PDB entry 7CQK | electron microscopy, 3.30 A resolution | chains T and E of the 5 polymer chains in the assembly

[Chain T]
Name: Serine palmitoyltransferase 2
From: Homo sapiens
Notes: EC 2.3.1.50
UniProt: O15270 (SPTC2_HUMAN); numbering as in UniProt (aligned over 1-562)
Amino-acid sequence (562 residues; each row starts with the number of its first residue):
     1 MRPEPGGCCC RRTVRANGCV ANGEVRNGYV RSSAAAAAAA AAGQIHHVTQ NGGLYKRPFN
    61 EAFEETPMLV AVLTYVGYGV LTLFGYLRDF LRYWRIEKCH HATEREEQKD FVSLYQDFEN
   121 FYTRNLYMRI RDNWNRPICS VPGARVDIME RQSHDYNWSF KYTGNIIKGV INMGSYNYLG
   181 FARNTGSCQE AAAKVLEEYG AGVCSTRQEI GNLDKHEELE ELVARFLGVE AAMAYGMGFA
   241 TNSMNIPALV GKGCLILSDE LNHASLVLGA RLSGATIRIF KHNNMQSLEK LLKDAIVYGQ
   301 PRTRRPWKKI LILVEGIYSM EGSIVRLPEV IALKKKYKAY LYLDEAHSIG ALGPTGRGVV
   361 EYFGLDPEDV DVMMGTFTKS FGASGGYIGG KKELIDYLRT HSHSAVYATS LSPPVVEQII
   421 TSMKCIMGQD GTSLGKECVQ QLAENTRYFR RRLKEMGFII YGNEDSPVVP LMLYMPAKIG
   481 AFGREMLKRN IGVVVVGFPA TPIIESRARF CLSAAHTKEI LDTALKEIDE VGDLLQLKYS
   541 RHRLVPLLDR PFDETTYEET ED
Disordered / not traced: 1-44, 429-433, 547-562
Small-molecule neighbours:
  - GE0 ([[(2R,3S,4R,5R)-5-(6-aminopurin-9-yl)-4-oxidanyl-3-phosphonooxy-oxolan-2-yl]methoxy-oxidanyl-phosphoryl] [(3R)-2,2-dimethyl-3-oxidanyl-4-oxidanylidene-4-[[3-oxidanylidene-3-[2-(2-oxidanylideneheptadecylsulfanyl)ethylamino]propyl]amino]butyl] hydrogen phosphate): Tyr122, Leu126, Tyr127, Ile130, Trp134, Tyr176, Ser258, Asp259, Glu260, Asn262, His263, Ala264, Val267, Arg271, Ile277, Ile279, Ser319, Met320, Ile479, Gly497, Phe498, Pro499, Arg509
  - pyridoxyl-serine-5-monophosphate (PLS; [3-hydroxy-2-methyl-5-phosphonooxymethyl-pyridin-4-ylmethyl]-serine): Tyr176, Met237, Gly238, Phe239, Asn242, His263, Ser265, Leu266, Glu315, Asp344, Ala346, His347, Met374, Thr376, Thr378, Lys379
Swiss-Prot annotation at these positions:
  - modified residue: Lys379 (N6-(pyridoxal phosphate)lysine)
  - natural variant: Ala182 (A182P: In HSAN1C), Arg183 (R183W: In HSAN1C), Val359 (V359M: In HSAN1C loss of normal activity as measured by reduced formation of sphinganine), Gly382 (G382V: In HSAN1C), Ile504 (I504F: In HSAN1C loss of normal activity as measured by reduced formation of sphinganine)
  - mutagenesis: Tyr122 (Y122A: Decreased catalytic activity with L-serine and palmitoyl-CoA as substrates. Does not affect the negative regulation by OMRDL3 and ceramides), Leu126 (L126W: Some decrease in catalytic activity with L-serine and palmitoyl-CoA as substrates), Ile130 (I130W: Loss of catalytic activity with L-serine and palmitoyl-CoA as substrates), Trp134 (W134A: Loss of catalytic activity with L-serine and palmitoyl-CoA as substrates), Tyr176 (Y176A: Loss of catalytic activity with L-serine and palmitoyl-CoA as substrates), Ser258 (S258R: Loss of catalytic activity with L-serine and palmitoyl-CoA as substrates), Arg302 (R302A: Reduces the dimerization propensity with SPTLC1; reduces the dimerization propensity with SPTLC1; when associated with A-305. Does not impair enzymatic activity ...), Arg304 (R304A: Reduces the dimerization propensity with SPTLC1; when associated with A-302 and A-304. Does not impair enzymatic activity; when associated with A-302 and A-304), Arg305 (R305A: Reduces the dimerization propensity with SPTLC1; when associated with A-302 and A-304. Does not impair enzymatic activity; when associated with A-302 and A-304), Met320 (M320Q: Decreased catalytic activity with L-serine and palmitoyl-CoA as substrates), Thr378 (T378A: Decreased catalytic activity with L-serine and palmitoyl-CoA as substrates), Lys379 (K379A: Loss of catalytic activity with L-serine and palmitoyl-CoA as substrates), 3 further mutagenesis entries in UniProt

[Chain E]
Name: Serine palmitoyltransferase small subunit A
From: Homo sapiens
UniProt: Q969W0 (SPTSA_HUMAN); residue numbers follow UniProt; this construct covers 1-71
Amino-acid sequence (92 residues; numbered -20 to 71; the number before each row is that of its first residue; numbers below 1 keep their minus sign (Met-20 is residue -20)):
   -20 MADYKDDDDK SGPDEVDASG RMAGMALARA WKQMSWFYYQ YLLVTALYML EPWERTVFNS
    40 MLVSIVGMAL YTGYVFMPQH IMAILHYFEI VQ
Disordered / not traced: -20 to 9, 56-71
Sequence notes: initiating methionine (-20); expression tag (-19 to 0)
Swiss-Prot annotation at these positions:
  - site: Met28 (Within the serine palmitoyltransferase (SPT) complex, defines the length of the acyl chain-binding pocket, determining the acyl-CoA substrate preference)
  - natural variant: Thr51 (T51I: In SPG90A)
  - mutagenesis: Met28 (M28K: Within the serine palmitoyltransferase (SPT) complex, leads to a strong decrease in SPT catalytic activity with L-serine and palmitoyl-CoA as substrates), His59 (H59L: Impaired down-regulation of SPT complex activity by ORMDL3)

[How chain T and chain E interact]
Contacting residue pairs (20):
  Gly77(T) - Ala25(E)
  Leu81(T) - Ala25(E)  hydrophobic
  Phe84(T) - Glu33(E)
  Arg88(T) - Glu30(E)  salt bridge
  Arg129(T) - Met28(E)
  Arg129(T) - Leu29(E)
  Tyr156(T) - Glu30(E)
  Tyr156(T) - Pro31(E)
  Pro476(T) - Met28(E)
  Ala477(T) - Leu22(E)
  Ala477(T) - Thr24(E)
  Ala477(T) - Tyr27(E)
  Ala477(T) - Met28(E)  hydrophobic
  Ala481(T) - Tyr27(E)  hydrophobic
  Arg484(T) - Tyr27(E)  hydrogen bond
  Leu534(T) - Tyr18(E)
  Leu534(T) - Gln19(E)
  Leu535(T) - Leu22(E)  hydrophobic
  Gln536(T) - Trp15(E)
  Gln536(T) - Gln19(E)
Other interface residues (no listed pair), chain T (20 interface residues in all): Leu73, Val80, Ile130, Met475, Lys478, Glu485, Asp533
Other interface residues (no listed pair), chain E (16 interface residues in all): Leu21, Val23, Val36, Phe37

[Overview]
20 residues of chain T face 16 of chain E across their interface, with 1 hydrogen bond and 1 salt bridge.
Polar pairs include Arg88(T)-Glu30(E) and Arg484(T)-Tyr27(E). Bound to chain T:
pyridoxyl-serine-5-monophosphate and compound GE0.
Here chain T is Serine palmitoyltransferase 2 and chain E is Serine palmitoyltransferase small subunit A, both
from Homo sapiens. Entry 7CQK (Cryo-EM structure of the substrate-bound SPT-ORMDL3 complex) was determined by
electron microscopy, deposited together with 6M4N, 6M4O and 7CQI.
